Entry 1HGE (X-ray diffraction, 2.60 A resolution); this record covers chains B and F of the 6 polymer chains in the assembly.

[Chain B (and F)]
Protein: Hemagglutinin, (G135R), HA1 chain
From: Influenza A virus
Notes: chain F of this document is another copy of the same molecule, construct and numbering; everything in this record applies to it too
UniProtKB: P03437 (HEMA_IAAIC); residues 1-175 here correspond to UniProt positions 346-520 (UniProt number = residue number + 345)
Chain sequence (175 residues; numbered 1 to 175; the number before each row is that of its first residue):
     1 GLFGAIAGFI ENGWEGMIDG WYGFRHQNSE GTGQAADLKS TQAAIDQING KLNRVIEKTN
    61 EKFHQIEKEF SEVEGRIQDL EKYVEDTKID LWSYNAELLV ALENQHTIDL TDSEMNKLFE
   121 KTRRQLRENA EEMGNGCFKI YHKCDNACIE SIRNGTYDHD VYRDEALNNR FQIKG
Curated features (UniProtKB/Swiss-Prot):
  - glycosylation: Asn154 (N-linked (GlcNAc...) asparagine)
Cystine bridges: Cys144-Cys148
Glycans and other covalent adducts: N-acetylglucosamine (NAG) linked to Asn154

[How chain B and chain F interact]
Contacting residue pairs (54):
  Phe3(B) - Leu2(F)  hydrophobic
  Phe3(B) - Phe3(F)  hydrophobic
  Arg54(B) - Glu97(F)  salt bridge
  Arg54(B) - Ala101(F)
  Asn60(B) - Asp90(F)
  Lys62(B) - Asp86(F)  salt bridge
  Lys62(B) - Asp90(F)  salt bridge
  Gln65(B) - Tyr83(F)
  Ile66(B) - Asp79(F)
  Ile66(B) - Leu80(F)  hydrophobic
  Ile66(B) - Tyr83(F)  hydrophobic
  Lys68(B) - Tyr83(F)  hydrogen bond
  Glu74(B) - Arg76(F)  salt bridge
  Ile77(B) - Arg76(F)
  Ile77(B) - Ile77(F)  hydrophobic
  Gln78(B) - Arg76(F)
  Leu80(B) - Leu80(F)  hydrophobic
  Glu81(B) - Arg76(F)  salt bridge
  Val84(B) - Tyr83(F)  hydrophobic
  Val84(B) - Val84(F)  hydrophobic
  Glu85(B) - Tyr83(F)  hydrogen bond
  Lys88(B) - Tyr83(F)  hydrogen bond
  Lys88(B) - Thr87(F)
  Leu91(B) - Leu91(F)  hydrophobic
  Trp92(B) - Leu91(F)
  Trp92(B) - Tyr94(F)  hydrophobic
  Asn95(B) - Leu91(F)
  Asn95(B) - Tyr94(F)
  Leu99(B) - Tyr94(F)
  Ser113(B) - Leu2(F)  hydrogen bond (side chain-backbone)
  Lys117(B) - Gly1(F)
  Lys117(B) - Leu2(F)
  Lys117(B) - Gly4(F)
  Arg123(B) - Glu132(F)  salt bridge
  Arg124(B) - Phe9(F)
  Arg124(B) - Phe119(F)
  Arg124(B) - Glu132(F)  salt bridge
  Arg127(B) - Glu131(F)  salt bridge
  Arg127(B) - Glu132(F)
  Arg127(B) - Met133(F)
  Arg127(B) - Tyr141(F)  hydrogen bond
  Glu128(B) - Glu131(F)
  Glu128(B) - Arg170(F)  salt bridge
  Glu128(B) - Phe171(F)
  Arg163(B) - Glu131(F)  salt bridge
  Arg163(B) - Arg170(F)  hydrogen bond (side chain-backbone)
  Asp164(B) - Ile173(F)
  Asp164(B) - Lys174(F)  salt bridge
  Asp164(B) - Gly175(F)  hydrogen bond (side chain-backbone)
  Leu167(B) - Phe171(F)  hydrophobic
  Leu167(B) - Gly175(F)
  Asn168(B) - Gly175(F)  hydrogen bond (side chain-backbone)
  Phe171(B) - Phe171(F)  hydrophobic
  Gln172(B) - Gly175(F)
Also at the interface, not in a pair above, chain B (38 interface residues in all): Leu2, His64, Phe70, Leu102, His106, Asp109, Leu110
Also at the interface, not in a pair above, chain F (32 interface residues in all): Leu98, Leu102, Gln105, Gly134

[In short]
38 residues of chain B face 32 of chain F across their interface; the contacts include 8 hydrogen bonds and 11
salt bridges. Among the polar pairs are Arg54(B)-Glu97(F), Lys62(B)-Asp86(F) and Lys62(B)-Asp90(F).
N-acetylglucosamine is covalently linked to Asn154(B).
Both chains are Hemagglutinin, (G135R), HA1 chain (Influenza A virus). Entry 1HGE (Binding of influenza virus
hemagglutinin to analogs of its cell-surface receptor, sialic acid: analysis by proton ...) was determined by
X-ray diffraction together with 1HGD, 1HGF, 1HGG, 1HGH, 1HGI and 1HGJ from the same study.
